PDB entry 4HRC | X-ray diffraction, 2.80 A resolution | chains I and Y of the 28 polymer chains in the assembly

== Chain I ==
Name: Proteasome component PUP3
Organism: Saccharomyces cerevisiae
Notes: EC 3.4.25.1
Reference sequence: P25451 (PSB3_YEAST); residues 1-204 here correspond to UniProt positions 2-205 (UniProt number = residue number + 1)
Chain sequence (204 residues; numbered 1 to 204; the number before each row is that of its first residue):
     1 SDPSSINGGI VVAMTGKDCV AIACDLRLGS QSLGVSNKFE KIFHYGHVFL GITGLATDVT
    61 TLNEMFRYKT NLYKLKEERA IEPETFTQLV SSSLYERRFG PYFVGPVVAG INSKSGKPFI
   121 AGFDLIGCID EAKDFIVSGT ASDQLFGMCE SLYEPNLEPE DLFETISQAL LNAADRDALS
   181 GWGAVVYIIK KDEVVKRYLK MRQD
Small-molecule neighbours: Carmaphycin A analogue, bound from (OV2; N-hexanoyl-L-valyl-N~1~-[(2R,3S,4S)-1,3-dihydroxy-2,6-dimethylheptan-4-yl]-N~5~,N~5~-dimethyl-L-glutamamide): Arg-98, Asp-124, Leu-125, Ile-126, Cys-128
Curated features (UniProtKB/Swiss-Prot):
  - modified residue: Ser-30 (Phosphoserine)
  - cross-link: Lys-69 (Glycyl lysine isopeptide (Lys-Gly) (interchain with G-Cter in ubiquitin))

== Chain Y ==
Name: Proteasome component PRE2
Organism: Saccharomyces cerevisiae
Notes: EC 3.4.25.1
Reference sequence: P30656 (PSB5_YEAST); residues 1-212 here correspond to UniProt positions 76-287 (UniProt number = residue number + 75)
Chain sequence (212 residues; row label = number of the first residue in the row):
     1 TTTLAFRFQG GIIVAVDSRA TAGNWVASQT VKKVIEINPF LLGTMAGGAA DCQFWETWLG
    61 SQCRLHELRE KERISVAAAS KILSNLVYQY KGAGLSMGTM ICGYTRKEGP TIYYVDSDGT
   121 RLKGDIFCVG SGQTFAYGVL DSNYKWDLSV EDALYLGKRS ILAAAHRDAY SGGSVNLYHV
   181 TEDGWIYHGN HDVGELFWKV KEEEGSFNNV IG
Covalently attached groups: Carmaphycin A analogue, bound from (OV2) linked to Thr-1
Small-molecule neighbours: Carmaphycin A analogue, bound from (OV2; N-hexanoyl-L-valyl-N~1~-[(2R,3S,4S)-1,3-dihydroxy-2,6-dimethylheptan-4-yl]-N~5~,N~5~-dimethyl-L-glutamamide): Arg-19, Ala-20, Thr-21, Ala-22, Ala-27, Val-31, Lys-33, Met-45, Ala-46, Gly-47, Gly-48, Ala-49, Ser-96, Ser-131, Tyr-170
From the paper describing this entry:
  - binding site for Carmaphycin A analogue, bound from: Thr-1, Thr-21, Ala-22, Ala-27, Lys-33, Met-45, Gly-47, Ala-49
  - catalytic residues: Thr-1

== Chain I / chain Y interface ==
Contacting residue pairs - 46 pairs, chain I then chain Y:
  Arg-27(I) / Ala-169(Y)
  Ser-32(I) / Arg-167(Y)
  Ser-32(I) / Asp-168(Y)
  Ser-32(I) / Ala-169(Y)  hydrogen bond (backbone-backbone)
  Ser-32(I) / Tyr-170(Y)
  Leu-33(I) / Phe-135(Y)  hydrophobic
  Leu-33(I) / Arg-167(Y)
  Gly-34(I) / Arg-167(Y)  hydrogen bond (backbone-side chain)
  Val-35(I) / Arg-167(Y)
  Asn-37(I) / His-166(Y)
  Asn-37(I) / Asn-209(Y)
  Asn-37(I) / Val-210(Y)
  Lys-38(I) / Asn-209(Y)  hydrogen bond (side chain-backbone)
  Lys-38(I) / Ile-211(Y)
  Gln-144(I) / Trp-25(Y)
  Arg-176(I) / Trp-25(Y)
  Arg-176(I) / Val-26(Y)  hydrogen bond (backbone-backbone)
  Arg-176(I) / Ala-27(Y)  hydrogen bond (side chain-backbone)
  Asp-177(I) / Asn-24(Y)
  Asp-177(I) / Val-26(Y)
  Ala-178(I) / Asn-24(Y)  hydrogen bond (backbone-backbone)
  Ala-178(I) / Val-26(Y)
  Ala-178(I) / Ala-169(Y)
  Ala-178(I) / Tyr-170(Y)  hydrophobic
  Leu-179(I) / Asn-24(Y)
  Leu-179(I) / Ala-169(Y)  hydrophobic
  Trp-182(I) / His-166(Y)  hydrogen bond (side chain-backbone)
  Trp-182(I) / Arg-167(Y)
  Lys-200(I) / Trp-198(Y)
  Met-201(I) / Trp-198(Y)
  Arg-202(I) / Gln-29(Y)
  Arg-202(I) / Gly-173(Y)  hydrogen bond (side chain-backbone)
  Arg-202(I) / Asp-192(Y)  salt bridge
  Arg-202(I) / Gly-194(Y)
  Gln-203(I) / His-166(Y)  hydrogen bond (backbone-side chain)
  Gln-203(I) / Phe-197(Y)
  Gln-203(I) / Trp-198(Y)
  Gln-203(I) / Val-210(Y)
  Asp-204(I) / Arg-19(Y)  salt bridge
  Asp-204(I) / Gln-29(Y)
  Asp-204(I) / Ala-165(Y)
  Asp-204(I) / Asp-168(Y)
  Asp-204(I) / Ser-171(Y)
  Asp-204(I) / Gly-172(Y)
  Asp-204(I) / Gly-173(Y)  hydrogen bond (side chain-backbone)
  Asp-204(I) / Val-193(Y)
Other interface residues (no listed pair), chain I (21 interface residues in all): Leu-26, Gln-31, Asp-175
Other interface residues (no listed pair), chain Y (25 interface residues in all): Ser-28

== Summary ==
21 residues of chain I and 25 residues of chain Y are in contact, with 10 hydrogen bonds and 2 salt bridges.
Polar contacts include Arg-202(I)/Asp-192(Y), Asp-204(I)/Arg-19(Y) and Gly-34(I)/Arg-167(Y). From the paper:
the catalytic residue Thr-1(Y); a binding site for Carmaphycin A analogue, bound from at Thr-1(Y), Thr-21(Y)
and Ala-22(Y) among others.
Here chain I is Proteasome component PUP3 and chain Y is Proteasome component PRE2, both from Saccharomyces
cerevisiae. Entry 4HRC (Crystal structure of yeast 20S proteasome in complex with epoxyketone carmaphycin
analogue 3) was determined by X-ray diffraction together with 4LTC, 4HNP and 4HRD from the same study.
